5I42 - chains A and B of the 3 polymer chains in the assembly; structure by X-ray diffraction, 3.30 A resolution.

== Chain A ==
Protein: HIV-1 reverse transcriptase P66 subunit
Source organism: Human immunodeficiency virus type 1 group M subtype B (isolate BH10)
Notes: EC 2.7.7.49
UniProt: P03366 (POL_HV1B1); residues 1-555 here correspond to UniProt positions 600-1154 (UniProt number = residue number + 599)
Sequence (555 residues; each row starts with the number of its first residue):
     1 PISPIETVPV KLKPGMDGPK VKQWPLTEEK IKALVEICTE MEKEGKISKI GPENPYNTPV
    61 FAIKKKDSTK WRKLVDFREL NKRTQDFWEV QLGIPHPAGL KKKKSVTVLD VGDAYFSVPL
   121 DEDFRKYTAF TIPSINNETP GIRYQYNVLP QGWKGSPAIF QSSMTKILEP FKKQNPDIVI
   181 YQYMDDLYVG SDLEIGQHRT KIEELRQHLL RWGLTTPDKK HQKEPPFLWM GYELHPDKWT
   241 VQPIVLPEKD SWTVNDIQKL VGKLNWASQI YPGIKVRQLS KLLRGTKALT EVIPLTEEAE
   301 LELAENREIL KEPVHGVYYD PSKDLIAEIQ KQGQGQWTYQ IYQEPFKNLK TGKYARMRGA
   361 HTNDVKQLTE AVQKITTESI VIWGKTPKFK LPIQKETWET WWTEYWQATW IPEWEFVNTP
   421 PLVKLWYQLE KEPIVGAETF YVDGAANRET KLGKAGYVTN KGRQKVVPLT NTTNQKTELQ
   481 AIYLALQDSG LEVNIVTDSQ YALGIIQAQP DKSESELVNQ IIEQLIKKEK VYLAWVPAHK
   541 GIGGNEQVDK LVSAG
Not modelled in the structure: 555
Sequence notes: engineered mutation Ser280 (Cys879 in P03366)
Ion coordination: Ca2+: Asp110, Val111, Asp185 (together with 3'-azido-3'-deoxythymidine-5'-triphosphate)
Ligand contacts: 3'-azido-3'-deoxythymidine-5'-triphosphate (AZT): Lys65, Lys70, Arg72, Asp110, Val111, Gly112, Asp113, Ala114, Tyr115, Phe116, Gln151, Met184, Asp185, Lys220
UniProt features mapped onto this chain:
  - region: Phe227 to His235 (RT 'primer grip')
  - motif: Trp398 to Trp414 (Tryptophan repeat motif)
  - binding site (Mg(2+)): Asp110, Asp185, Asp186, Asp443, Glu478, Asp498, Asp549
  - site: Trp401 (Essential for RT p66/p51 heterodimerization), Trp414 (Essential for RT p66/p51 heterodimerization), Phe440, Tyr441 (Cleavage)

== Chain B ==
Protein: HIV-1 reverse transcriptase P51 subunit
Source organism: Human immunodeficiency virus type 1 group M subtype B (isolate BH10)
Notes: EC 2.7.7.49
UniProt: P03366 (POL_HV1B1); residues 1-428 here correspond to UniProt positions 600-1027 (UniProt number = residue number + 599)
Sequence (444 residues; numbered -15 to 428; the number before each row is that of its first residue; numbers below 1 keep their minus sign (Met-15 is residue -15)):
   -15 MAHHHHHHAL EVLFQGPISP IETVPVKLKP GMDGPKVKQW PLTEEKIKAL VEICTEMEKE
    45 GKISKIGPEN PYNTPVFAIK KKDSTKWRKL VDFRELNKRT QDFWEVQLGI PHPAGLKKKK
   105 SVTVLDVGDA YFSVPLDEDF RKYTAFTIPS INNETPGIRY QYNVLPQGWK GSPAIFQSSM
   165 TKILEPFKKQ NPDIVIYQYM DDLYVGSDLE IGQHRTKIEE LRQHLLRWGL TTPDKKHQKE
   225 PPFLWMGYEL HPDKWTVQPI VLPEKDSWTV NDIQKLVGKL NWASQIYPGI KVRQLSKLLR
   285 GTKALTEVIP LTEEAELELA ENREILKEPV HGVYYDPSKD LIAEIQKQGQ GQWTYQIYQE
   345 PFKNLKTGKY ARMRGAHTND VKQLTEAVQK ITTESIVIWG KTPKFKLPIQ KETWETWWTE
   405 YWQATWIPEW EFVNTPPLVK LWYQ
Not modelled in the structure: -15 to 3, 218-230
Sequence notes: initiating methionine (-15); expression tag (-14 to 0); engineered mutation Ser280 (Cys879 in P03366)
UniProt features mapped onto this chain:
  - region: Phe227 to His235 (RT 'primer grip')
  - motif: Trp398 to Trp414 (Tryptophan repeat motif)
  - binding site (Mg(2+)): Asp110, Asp185, Asp186
  - site (Essential for RT p66/p51 heterodimerization): Trp401, Trp414

== How chain A and chain B interact ==
Residue-residue contacts (115; chain A residue first):
  Val8(A) - Glu53(B)
  Pro9(A) - Glu53(B)
  Gln85(A) - Glu53(B)  hydrogen bond (side chain-backbone)
  Asp86(A) - Lys20(B)  salt bridge
  Asp86(A) - Pro55(B)
  Phe87(A) - Pro52(B)
  Phe87(A) - Pro55(B)
  Trp88(A) - Lys20(B)
  Trp88(A) - Val21(B)
  Trp88(A) - Lys22(B)
  Trp88(A) - Pro52(B)
  Trp88(A) - Asn54(B)
  Trp88(A) - Pro55(B)
  Trp88(A) - Asn57(B)
  Trp88(A) - Arg143(B)
  Val90(A) - Pro140(B)
  Val90(A) - Gly141(B)  hydrogen bond (backbone-backbone)
  Val90(A) - Arg143(B)
  Leu92(A) - Pro133(B)  hydrophobic
  Leu92(A) - Asn137(B)
  Gly93(A) - Asn137(B)  hydrogen bond (backbone-side chain)
  Ile94(A) - Asn137(B)  hydrogen bond (backbone-side chain)
  Pro95(A) - Asn136(B)
  Pro95(A) - Asn137(B)
  His96(A) - Asn136(B)  hydrogen bond (backbone-side chain)
  Gly99(A) - Asn136(B)
  Ala158(A) - Pro52(B)
  Ser162(A) - Pro52(B)
  Glu169(A) - Lys49(B)  salt bridge
  Lys172(A) - Thr139(B)  hydrogen bond
  Val179(A) - Glu138(B)
  Ile180(A) - Glu138(B)
  Tyr181(A) - Asn136(B)  hydrogen bond
  Tyr181(A) - Glu138(B)
  Gln182(A) - Glu138(B)  hydrogen bond (backbone-backbone)
  Gln182(A) - Thr139(B)
  Gln182(A) - Pro140(B)
  Arg358(A) - Glu396(B)  salt bridge
  Gln373(A) - Glu396(B)
  Gln373(A) - Thr397(B)  hydrogen bond
  Thr376(A) - Trp401(B)
  Ile380(A) - Leu26(B)
  Ile380(A) - Thr27(B)
  Val381(A) - Pro25(B)  hydrophobic
  Val381(A) - Ile135(B)
  Val381(A) - Asn136(B)  hydrogen bond (backbone-backbone)
  Ile382(A) - Ile135(B)
  Ile382(A) - Asn136(B)
  Trp383(A) - Ile135(B)
  Gly384(A) - Thr27(B)
  Gly384(A) - Glu28(B)  hydrogen bond (backbone-backbone)
  Trp402(A) - Lys331(B)  hydrogen bond (backbone-side chain)
  Trp402(A) - His361(B)
  Trp402(A) - Thr362(B)
  Trp402(A) - Asp364(B)
  Tyr405(A) - Lys331(B)  hydrogen bond (backbone-side chain)
  Trp406(A) - Lys331(B)
  Trp406(A) - Asn418(B)  hydrogen bond
  Trp406(A) - Pro420(B)  hydrophobic
  Trp406(A) - Pro421(B)
  Gln407(A) - Lys331(B)  hydrogen bond (backbone-side chain)
  Gln407(A) - Pro392(B)
  Gln407(A) - Ile393(B)
  Gln407(A) - Gln394(B)
  Gln407(A) - Val417(B)
  Gln407(A) - Asn418(B)
  Ala408(A) - Asp364(B)
  Ala408(A) - Pro392(B)  hydrogen bond (backbone-backbone)
  Ala408(A) - Ile393(B)
  Thr409(A) - Asp364(B)  hydrogen bond (backbone-side chain)
  Trp410(A) - Thr362(B)
  Trp410(A) - Asn363(B)
  Trp410(A) - Val365(B)  hydrophobic
  Trp410(A) - Trp401(B)  hydrophobic
  Trp410(A) - Tyr405(B)
  Pro412(A) - Trp401(B)
  Glu432(A) - Lys259(B)  salt bridge
  Pro433(A) - Asn255(B)
  Pro433(A) - Thr290(B)
  Ile434(A) - Thr290(B)
  Val435(A) - Thr290(B)
  Thr439(A) - Ala288(B)
  Thr439(A) - Leu289(B)  hydrogen bond (side chain-backbone)
  Tyr441(A) - Val254(B)
  Tyr441(A) - Gln258(B)  hydrogen bond
  Tyr441(A) - Thr286(B)
  Tyr441(A) - Lys287(B)  hydrogen bond (side chain-backbone)
  Val458(A) - Thr286(B)
  Thr459(A) - Thr286(B)
  Asn460(A) - Thr286(B)
  Asn460(A) - Lys287(B)
  Asn460(A) - Ala288(B)
  Asn494(A) - Leu289(B)
  Val496(A) - Gln258(B)
  Val496(A) - Leu289(B)  hydrophobic
  Gln500(A) - Leu422(B)
  Tyr532(A) - Asn255(B)  hydrogen bond
  Tyr532(A) - Lys259(B)  hydrogen bond
  Tyr532(A) - Leu289(B)  hydrophobic
  Trp535(A) - Leu422(B)  hydrophobic
  Val536(A) - Gln258(B)
  Pro537(A) - Gly262(B)
  Pro537(A) - Asn265(B)
  Lys540(A) - Asn265(B)
  Lys540(A) - Ser280(B)  hydrogen bond (backbone-side chain)
  Gly541(A) - Ser280(B)
  Ile542(A) - Val261(B)  hydrophobic
  Ile542(A) - Leu283(B)  hydrophobic
  Gly543(A) - Leu283(B)  hydrogen bond (backbone-backbone)
  Gly543(A) - Arg284(B)
  Gly543(A) - Gly285(B)
  Gly544(A) - Gly285(B)
  Gly544(A) - Thr286(B)
  Gln547(A) - Arg284(B)  hydrogen bond (side chain-backbone)
  Gln547(A) - Thr286(B)
Also at the interface, not in a pair above, chain A (69 interface residues in all): Gln91, Leu100, Ile159, Thr165, Thr377, Thr386, Thr403, Lys431, Gly504, Ala534
Also at the interface, not in a pair above, chain B (63 interface residues in all): Gly51, Thr131, Trp266, Trp337, Leu368, Thr400, Thr419

== Summary ==
69 residues of chain A and 63 residues of chain B are in contact; the contacts include 25 hydrogen bonds and 4
salt bridges. Among the polar pairs are Asp86(A)-Lys20(B), Glu169(A)-Lys49(B) and Arg358(A)-Glu396(B). Bound
to chain A: 3'-azido-3'-deoxythymidine-5'-triphosphate.
Here chain A is HIV-1 reverse transcriptase P66 subunit and chain B is HIV-1 reverse transcriptase P51
subunit, both from Human immunodeficiency virus type 1 group M subtype B (isolate BH10). Entry 5I42 (Structure
of HIV-1 Reverse Transcriptase in complex with a DNA aptamer, AZTTP, and CA(2+) ion) was determined by X-ray
diffraction together with 5HP1, 5HRO and 5I3U from the same study.
